PDB entry 5GTC | X-ray diffraction, 2.70 A resolution | chains H and J of the 11 polymer chains in the assembly

Chain H:
Name: Histone H2B type 1-J
From: Homo sapiens
Reference sequence: P06899 (H2B1J_HUMAN); residues 0-125 here correspond to UniProt positions 1-126 (UniProt number = residue number + 1)
Chain sequence (129 residues; each row starts with the number of its first residue; numbers below 1 keep their minus sign (Gly-3 is residue -3)):
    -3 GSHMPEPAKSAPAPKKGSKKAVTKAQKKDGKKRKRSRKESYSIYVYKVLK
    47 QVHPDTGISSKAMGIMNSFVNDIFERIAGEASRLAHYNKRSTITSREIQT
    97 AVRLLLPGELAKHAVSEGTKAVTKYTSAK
Unresolved in the structure: -3 to 32, 125
Differences from the reference sequence: expression tag (-3 to -1)
UniProt features mapped onto this chain:
  - modified residue: Pro1 (N-acetylproline), Glu2 (ADP-ribosyl glutamic acid), Lys5 (N6-(2-hydroxyisobutyryl)lysine), Ser6 (ADP-ribosylserine), Lys11 (N6-(beta-hydroxybutyryl)lysine), Lys12 (N6-(2-hydroxyisobutyryl)lysine), Ser14 (Phosphoserine), Lys15 (N6-acetyllysine), Lys16 (N6-(beta-hydroxybutyryl)lysine), Lys20 (N6-(2-hydroxyisobutyryl)lysine), Lys23 (N6-(2-hydroxyisobutyryl)lysine), Lys24 (N6-(2-hydroxyisobutyryl)lysine), Lys34 (N6-(2-hydroxyisobutyryl)lysine), Glu35 (PolyADP-ribosyl glutamic acid), Ser36 (Phosphoserine), Lys43 (N6-(2-hydroxyisobutyryl)lysine), Lys46 (N6-(2-hydroxyisobutyryl)lysine), Lys57 (N6,N6-dimethyllysine), Arg79 (Dimethylated arginine), Lys85 (N6,N6,N6-trimethyllysine) and 6 more in UniProt
  - glycosylation: Ser112 (O-linked (GlcNAc) serine)
  - cross-link (Glycyl lysine isopeptide (Lys-Gly)): Lys5 (interchain with G-Cter in SUMO2), Lys20 (interchain with G-Cter in SUMO2), Lys34 (interchain with G-Cter in ubiquitin), Lys120 (interchain with G-Cter in ubiquitin)

Chain J:
Molecule: 146-nt DNA strand
From: Homo sapiens
Sequence (146 nucleotides; each row starts with the number of its first residue):
   147 ATCAATATCCACCTGCAGATTCTACCAAAAGTGTATTTGGAAACTGCTCC
   197 ATCAAAAGGCATGTTCAGCTGAATTCAGCTGAACATGCCTTTTGATGGAG
   247 CAGTTTCCAAATACACTTTTGGTAGAATCTGCAGGTGGATATTGAT

How chain H and chain J interact:
Contacting residue pairs - 11 pairs, chain H then chain J:
  Tyr42(H) with DT167(J), phosphate contact; DC168(J), phosphate contact
  Gly53(H) with DT167(J), phosphate contact
  Ile54(H) with DT167(J), hydrogen bond to the phosphate
  Ser55(H) with DT166(J), phosphate contact
  Ser56(H) with DT166(J), hydrogen bond to the phosphate
  Arg86(H) with DG186(J), phosphate contact; DA187(J), salt bridge to the phosphate
  Ser87(H) with DG185(J), hydrogen bond to the phosphate; DG186(J), hydrogen bond to the phosphate
  Thr88(H) with DG186(J), hydrogen bond to the phosphate
Other interface residues (no listed pair), chain H (10 interface residues in all): Arg33, Lys85
Other interface residues (no listed pair), chain J (8 interface residues in all): DA165, DT250

Overview:
Chain H and chain J form an interface of 10 and 8 residues respectively, with 5 hydrogen bonds and 1 salt
bridge. Polar pairs include Ile54(H)-DT167(J), Ser56(H)-DT166(J) and Ser87(H)-DG185(J).
Chain H is Histone H2B type 1-J and chain J is a 146-nt DNA strand, both from Homo sapiens; the structure,
Crystal structure of complex between DMAP-SH conjugated with a Kaposi's sarcoma herpesvirus LANA peptide
(5-15) and ..., was determined by X-ray diffraction.
